PDB entry 7PAQ | electron microscopy, 8.90 A resolution (very low resolution: no residue pairs are listed; an interface is given only as per-side residue counts) | chains H and 5 of the 56 polymer chains in the assembly

Chain H:
Protein: 30S ribosomal protein S9
From: Mycoplasma pneumoniae M129
UniProtKB: P75179 (RS9_MYCPN); numbering as in UniProt (aligned over 1-132)
Chain sequence (132 residues; numbered 1 to 132; the number before each row is that of its first residue):
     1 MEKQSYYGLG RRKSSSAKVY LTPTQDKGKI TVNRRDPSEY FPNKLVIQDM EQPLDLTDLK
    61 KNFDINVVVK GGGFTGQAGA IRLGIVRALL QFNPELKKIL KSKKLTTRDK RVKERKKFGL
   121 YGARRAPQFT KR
Disordered / not traced: 1-3, 132

Chain 5:
Molecule: 16S ribosomal RNA
From: Mycoplasma pneumoniae M129
Sequence (1520 nucleotides; row label = number of the first residue in the row):
     1 UUUUUCUGAG AGUUUGAUCC UGGCUCAGGA UUAACGCUGG CGGCAUGCCU AAUACAUGCA
    61 AGUCGAUCGA AAGUAGUAAU ACUUUAGAGG CGAACGGGUG AGUAACACGU AUCCAAUCUA
   121 CCUUAUAAUG GGGGAUAACU AGUUGAAAGA CUAGCUAAUA CCGCAUAAGA ACUUUGGUUC
   181 GCAUGAAUCA AAGUUGAAAG GACCUGCAAG GGUUCGUUAU UUGAUGAGGG UGCGCCAUAU
   241 CAGCUAGUUG GUGGGGUAAC GGCCUACCAA GGCAAUGACG UGUAGCUAUG CUGAGAAGUA
   301 GAAUAGCCAC AAUGGGACUG AGACACGGCC CAUACUCCUA CGGGAGGCAG CAGUAGGGAA
   361 UUUUUCACAA UGAGCGAAAG CUUGAUGGAG CAAUGCCGCG UGAACGAUGA AGGUCUUUAA
   421 GAUUGUAAAG UUCUUUUAUU UGGGAAGAAU GACUUUAGCA GGUAAUGGCU AGAGUUUGAC
   481 UGUACCAUUU UGAAUAAGUG ACGACUAACU AUGUGCCAGC AGUCGCGGUA AUACAUAGGU
   541 CGCAAGCGUU AUCCGGAUUU AUUGGGCGUA AAGCAAGCGC AGGCGGAUUG AAAAGUCUGG
   601 UGUUAAAGGC AGCUGCUUAA CAGUUGUAUG CAUUGGAAAC UAUUAAUCUA GAGUGUGGUA
   661 GGGAGUUUUG GAAUUUCAUG UGGAGCGGUG AAAUGCGUAG AUAUAUGAAG GAACACCAGU
   721 GGCGAAGGCG AAAACUUAGG CCAUUACUGA CGCUUAGGCU UGAAAGUGUG GGGAGCAAAU
   781 AGGAUUAGAU ACCCUAGUAG UCCACACCGU AAACGAUAGA UACUAGCUGU CGGGGCGAUC
   841 CCCUCGGUAG UGAAGUUAAC ACAUUAAGUA UCUCGCCUGG GUAGUACAUU CGCAAGAAUG
   901 AAACUCAAAC GGAAUUGACG GGGACCCGCA CAAGUGGUGG AGCAUGUUGC UUAAUUCGAC
   961 GGUACACGAA AAACCUUACC UAGACUUGAC AUCCUUGGCA AAGUUAUGGA AACAUAAUGG
  1021 AGGUUAACCG AGUGACAGGU GGUGCAUGGU UGUCGUCAGC UCGUGUCGUG AGAUGUUGGG
  1081 UUAAGUCCCG CAACGAGCGC AACCCUUAUC GUUAGUUACA UUGUCUAGCG AGACUGCUAA
  1141 UGCAAAUUGG AGGAAGGAAG GGAUGACGUC AAAUCAUCAU GCCCCUUAUG UCUAGGGCUG
  1201 CAAACGUGCU ACAAUGGCCA AUACAAACAG UCGCCAGCUU GUAAAAGUGA GCAAAUCUGU
  1261 AAAGUUGGUC UCAGUUCGGA UUGAGGGCUG CAAUUCGUCC UCAUGAAGUC GGAAUCACUA
  1321 GUAAUCGCGA AUCAGCUAUG UCGCGGUGAA UACGUUCUCG GGUCUUGUAC ACACCGCCCG
  1381 UCAAACUAUG AAAGCUGGUA AUAUUUAAAA ACGUGUUGCU AACCAUUAGG AAGCGCAUGU
  1441 CAAGGAUAGC ACCGGUGAUU GGAGUUAAGU CGUAACAAGG UACCCCUACG AGAACGUGGG
  1501 GGUGGAUCAC CUCCUUUCUA
Disordered / not traced: 1-4, 181-184, 1020-1027, 1510-1520

Chain H / chain 5 interface:
At this resolution (9 A) residue pairs are not listed: 59 residues of chain H and 56 of chain 5 lie at the interface.

In short:
The interface between chain H and chain 5 involves 59 residues on one side and 56 on the other.
Here chain H is 30S ribosomal protein S9 and chain 5 is 16S ribosomal RNA, both from Mycoplasma pneumoniae
M129. Entry 7PAQ (70S ribosome with EF-G, A/P- and P/E-site tRNAs in Mycoplasma pneumoniae cells) was
determined by electron microscopy, deposited together with 7OOC, 7OOD, 7P6Z, 7PAH, 7PAI, 7PAJ and 23 further
entries.
